Entry 5SXT (X-ray diffraction, 1.90 A resolution); this record covers chains A and B.

== Chain A (and B) ==
Protein: Catalase-peroxidase
From: Burkholderia pseudomallei (strain 1710b)
Notes: EC 1.11.1.21; chain B of this document is another copy of the same molecule, construct and numbering; everything in this record applies to it too
Reference sequence: Q3JNW6 (KATG_BURP1); residues 21-748 here correspond to UniProt positions 1-728 (UniProt number = residue number - 20)
Sequence (728 residues; row label = number of the first residue in the row):
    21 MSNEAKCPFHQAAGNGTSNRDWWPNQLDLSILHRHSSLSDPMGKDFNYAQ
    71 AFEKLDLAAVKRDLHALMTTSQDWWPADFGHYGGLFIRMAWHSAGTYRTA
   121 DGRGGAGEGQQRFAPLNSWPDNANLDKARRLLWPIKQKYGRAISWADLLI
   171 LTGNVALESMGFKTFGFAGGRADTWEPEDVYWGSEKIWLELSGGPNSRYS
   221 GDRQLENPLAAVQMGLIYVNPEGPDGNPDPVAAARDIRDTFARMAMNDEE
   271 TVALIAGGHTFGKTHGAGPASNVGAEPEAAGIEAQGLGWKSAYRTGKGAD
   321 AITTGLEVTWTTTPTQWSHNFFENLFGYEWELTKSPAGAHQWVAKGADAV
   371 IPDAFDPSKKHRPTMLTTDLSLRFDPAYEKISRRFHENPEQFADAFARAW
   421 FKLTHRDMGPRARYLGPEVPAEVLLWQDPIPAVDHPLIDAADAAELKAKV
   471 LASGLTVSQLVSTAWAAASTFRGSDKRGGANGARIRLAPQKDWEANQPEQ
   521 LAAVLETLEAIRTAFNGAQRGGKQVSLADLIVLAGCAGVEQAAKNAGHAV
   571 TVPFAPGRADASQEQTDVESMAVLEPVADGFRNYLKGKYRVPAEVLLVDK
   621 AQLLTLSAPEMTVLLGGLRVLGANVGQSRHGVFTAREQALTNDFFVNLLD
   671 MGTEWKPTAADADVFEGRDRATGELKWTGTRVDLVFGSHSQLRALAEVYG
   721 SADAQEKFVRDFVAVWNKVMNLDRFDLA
Disordered / not traced: 21-35
Differences from the reference sequence: engineered mutation Thr324 (Ser304 in Q3JNW6)
Swiss-Prot annotation at these positions:
  - active site: His112 (Proton acceptor)
  - binding site (heme b): His279
  - site: Arg108 (Transition state stabilizer)
  - cross-link: Trp111 to Tyr238 (Tryptophyl-tyrosyl-methioninium (Trp-Tyr) (with M-244)), Tyr238 to Met264 (Tryptophyl-tyrosyl-methioninium (Tyr-Met) (with W-91))
Covalent attachments: covalent link Trp111-Tyr238; covalent link Tyr238-Met264
Metal / ion sites: Na+: Gly122, Gly124, Ser494; heme Fe near His279 (its only coordinating residue here)
Ligand contacts:
  - heme (HEM): Asp98, Gly104, Leu105, Ile107, Arg108, Trp111, Val239, Pro241, Ile257, Phe261, Leu274, Ile275, Gly278, His279, Phe281, Gly282, Lys283, Thr284, His285, Thr323, Thr324, Leu326, Trp330, Leu386, Thr388, Phe416, Trp420
  - pyridine-4-carbohydrazide (NIZ): Arg123, Glu128, Glu198, Asp199, Val200, Gly493, Ser494, Gln622, Leu623, Thr625
  - oxygen molecule (OXY): Trp111, His112, Asp141, Ile237
Reported in the primary citation:
  - binding site for pyridine-4-carbohydrazide: Glu198
  - mutagenesis - R108A, W111F, H112A, S324T: decreased catalytic activity on IN NAD synthesis
  - mutagenesis - S324T: unchanged binding to INH
  - mutagenesis - R123A, E128A, D222A, D249A, R255A, Q622A: unchanged catalytic activity (catalase and peroxidase activities)
  - mutagenesis - W139F, W153F, W202F, W330F: unchanged catalytic activity (catalase or peroxidase activities)
  - mutagenesis - W139F/W153F/W330F: decreased catalytic activity
  - mutagenesis - D222A, D249A, R255A: unchanged catalytic activity on IN NAD synthesis

== How chain A and chain B interact ==
Residue-residue contacts (156):
  Gly36(A) with Tyr201(B); Gly203(B); Ser204(B)
  Thr37(A) with Gly203(B), hydrogen bond (backbone-backbone); Ser204(B), hydrogen bond (side chain-backbone); Glu205(B), hydrogen bond (side chain-backbone); Lys206(B), hydrogen bond
  Asn39(A) with Ala134(B), hydrogen bond (side chain-backbone); Pro135(B); Pro197(B)
  Trp42(A) with Glu205(B); Lys206(B); Ile207(B); Trp208(B), hydrophobic; Met234(B), hydrophobic
  Trp43(A) with Pro135(B), hydrophobic; Ser138(B); Trp208(B), hydrophobic; Glu296(B), hydrogen bond; Glu298(B); Ala299(B)
  Gln46(A) with Glu298(B), hydrogen bond (side chain-backbone)
  Ser50(A) with Arg54(B)
  His53(A) with Leu58(B); Ser59(B)
  Arg54(A) with Ser50(B); Leu58(B)
  Ser56(A) with Ser56(B); Leu58(B)
  Leu58(A) with His53(B); Arg54(B); Ser56(B); Ser627(B); Pro629(B)
  Ser59(A) with His53(B); Pro629(B)
  Asp60(A) with Pro629(B)
  Pro61(A) with Pro629(B); Leu715(B), hydrophobic; Val718(B), hydrophobic; Tyr719(B); Lys727(B), hydrogen bond (backbone-side chain)
  Trp94(A) with Met671(B), hydrophobic; Arg690(B)
  Arg132(A) with Ser710(B); Ala714(B); Glu717(B), salt bridge
  Phe133(A) with Ser710(B); Ala714(B), hydrophobic
  Ala134(A) with Asn39(B), hydrogen bond (backbone-side chain)
  Pro135(A) with Asn39(B); Trp43(B), hydrophobic
  Asn137(A) with Ser710(B)
  Ser138(A) with Trp43(B)
  Arg150(A) with Met671(B); Arg713(B)
  Trp153(A) with Leu669(B), hydrogen bond (side chain-backbone); Glu717(B); Gly720(B); Ser721(B)
  Gln157(A) with Gly720(B), hydrogen bond (side chain-backbone); Ser721(B); Ala722(B), hydrogen bond (backbone-backbone)
  Lys158(A) with Ala722(B)
  Gly160(A) with Ser721(B); Asp723(B)
  Arg161(A) with Asp723(B), salt bridge; Lys727(B)
  Trp165(A) with Glu717(B), hydrogen bond
  Trp195(A) with Gln711(B), hydrogen bond (backbone-side chain); Ala714(B); Val718(B), hydrophobic
  Glu196(A) with Gln711(B)
  Pro197(A) with Asn39(B); Gln711(B)
  Tyr201(A) with Gly36(B)
  Gly203(A) with Thr37(B), hydrogen bond (backbone-backbone)
  Ser204(A) with Thr37(B), hydrogen bond (backbone-side chain)
  Glu205(A) with Thr37(B), hydrogen bond (backbone-side chain); Trp42(B)
  Lys206(A) with Thr37(B), hydrogen bond; Trp42(B)
  Ile207(A) with Trp42(B)
  Trp208(A) with Trp42(B); Trp43(B), hydrophobic
  Met234(A) with Trp42(B), hydrophobic
  Glu296(A) with Trp43(B), hydrogen bond
  Glu298(A) with Trp43(B); Gln46(B); Ser710(B), hydrogen bond
  Ile302(A) with Phe685(B), hydrophobic; Arg701(B); Val705(B), hydrophobic; Ser708(B)
  Glu303(A) with Trp675(B); Pro677(B); Phe685(B)
  Gln305(A) with Leu668(B); Trp675(B); Leu704(B), hydrogen bond (side chain-backbone); Gly707(B); Ser708(B); Arg713(B), hydrogen bond (backbone-side chain)
  Gly306(A) with Gly707(B); Ser708(B)
  Leu307(A) with Met671(B), hydrophobic
  Ser627(A) with Leu58(B)
  Pro629(A) with Leu58(B); Ser59(B); Asp60(B); Pro61(B)
  Leu668(A) with Gln305(B)
  Leu669(A) with Trp153(B), hydrogen bond (backbone-side chain)
  Met671(A) with Trp94(B), hydrophobic; Arg150(B); Leu307(B), hydrophobic
  Trp675(A) with Glu303(B); Gln305(B)
  Phe685(A) with Glu303(B)
  Arg690(A) with Trp94(B)
  Arg701(A) with Ile302(B)
  Leu704(A) with Ile302(B), hydrophobic; Gln305(B), hydrogen bond (backbone-side chain)
  Gly707(A) with Gln305(B); Gly306(B)
  Ser708(A) with Ile302(B); Gln305(B); Gly306(B)
  Ser710(A) with Arg132(B); Phe133(B); Asn137(B); Glu298(B), hydrogen bond
  Gln711(A) with Trp195(B), hydrogen bond (side chain-backbone); Glu196(B); Pro197(B)
  Arg713(A) with Arg150(B); Gln305(B)
  Ala714(A) with Arg132(B); Phe133(B), hydrophobic; Trp195(B)
  Leu715(A) with Pro61(B), hydrophobic
  Glu717(A) with Arg132(B), salt bridge; Trp153(B); Trp165(B), hydrogen bond
  Val718(A) with Pro61(B), hydrophobic; Trp195(B), hydrophobic
  Gly720(A) with Trp153(B); Gln157(B), hydrogen bond (backbone-side chain)
  Ser721(A) with Trp153(B); Gln157(B); Gly160(B)
  Ala722(A) with Gln157(B), hydrogen bond (backbone-backbone); Lys158(B)
  Asp723(A) with Gly160(B); Arg161(B), salt bridge
  Lys727(A) with Pro61(B), hydrogen bond (side chain-backbone)
Interface residues without a listed pair, chain A (85 interface residues in all): Asp41, Leu52, His55, Met62, Gly63, Lys156, Tyr159, Ala299, Glu614, Val666, Lys676, Pro677, Val705, Tyr719, Asp731
Interface residues without a listed pair, chain B (85 interface residues in all): Leu52, His55, Met62, Gly63, Lys156, Tyr159, Gly301, Glu614, Val666, Lys676, Asp731

== Summary ==
The chain A/chain B interface involves 85 residues from each chain; the contacts include 30 hydrogen bonds and
4 salt bridges. Polar contacts include Arg132(A)-Glu717(B), Arg161(A)-Asp723(B) and Thr37(A)-Ser204(B). The
paper reports a binding site for pyridine-4-carbohydrazide at Glu198(A); R108A, W111F and H112A of chain A,
among others, reduce catalytic activity on IN NAD synthesis; 15 substitutions were tested in all.
Chain A and chain B are both Catalase-peroxidase (Burkholderia pseudomallei (strain 1710b)); the structure,
Crystal structure of the S324T variant of Burkholderia pseudomallei KatG with isonicotinic acid hydrazide
bound, was determined by X-ray diffraction together with 5SXR, 5SXS, 5SXW, 5SXX and 5SXQ from the same study.
